PDB entry 6MA8 | X-ray diffraction, 1.83 A resolution | chain A

[Chain A]
Protein: Cytochrome P450 3A4
Organism: Homo sapiens
Notes: EC 1.14.14.-, 1.14.14.56, 1.14.14.55
UniProt: P08684 (CP3A4_HUMAN); residues 23-503 here = UniProt positions 23-503
Chain sequence (487 residues; each row starts with the number of its first residue):
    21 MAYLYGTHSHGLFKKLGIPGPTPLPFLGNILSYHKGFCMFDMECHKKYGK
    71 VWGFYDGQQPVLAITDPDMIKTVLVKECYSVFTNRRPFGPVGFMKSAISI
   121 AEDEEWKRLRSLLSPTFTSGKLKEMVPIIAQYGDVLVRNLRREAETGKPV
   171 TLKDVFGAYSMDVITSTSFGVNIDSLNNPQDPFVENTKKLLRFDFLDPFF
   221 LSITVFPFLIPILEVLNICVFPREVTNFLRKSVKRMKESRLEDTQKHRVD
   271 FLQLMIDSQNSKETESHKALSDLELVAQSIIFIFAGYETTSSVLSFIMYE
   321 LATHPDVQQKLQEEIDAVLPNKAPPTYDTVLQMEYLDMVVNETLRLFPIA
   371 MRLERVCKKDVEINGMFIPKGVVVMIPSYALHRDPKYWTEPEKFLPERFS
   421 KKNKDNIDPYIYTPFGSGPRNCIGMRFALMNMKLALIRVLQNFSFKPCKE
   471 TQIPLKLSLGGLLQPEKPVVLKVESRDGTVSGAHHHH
Disordered / not traced: 21-25, 264-267, 282-286, 498-507
Sequence notes: initiating methionine (21); expression tag (22, 504-507)
Bound ions: heme Fe near Cys442 (its only coordinating residue here)
Ligand contacts:
  - heme (HEM): Arg105, Ile118, Ser119, Trp126, Arg130, Phe137, Phe302, Ala305, Gly306, Thr309, Thr310, Val313, Leu364, Ile369, Ala370, Leu373, Arg375, Pro434, Phe435, Gly436, Ser437, Arg440, Asn441, Cys442, Ile443, Gly444, Phe447, Ala448, Met452
  - phenylmethylsulfonyl fluoride (PMF): Arg105, Ser119, Arg212, Ile301, Phe304, Ala305, Ala370
Reported in the primary citation:
  - binding site for phenylmethylsulfonyl fluoride: Arg105, Ser119, Arg212
  - mutagenesis - S119A (4-fold), R212A (4-fold): decreased binding to phenylmethylsulfonyl fluoride
  - mutagenesis - S119A: abolished binding to PMSA

[Overview]
Bound to chain A: heme and phenylmethylsulfonyl fluoride. From the paper: a binding site for
phenylmethylsulfonyl fluoride at Arg105, Ser119 and Arg212; S119A and R212A reduce binding to
phenylmethylsulfonyl fluoride.
Chain A is Cytochrome P450 3A4 (Homo sapiens); the structure, Human CYP3A4 bound to PMSF, was determined by
X-ray diffraction together with 6MA6 and 6MA7 from the same study.
